Entry 8AB7 (electron microscopy, 3.30 A resolution); this record covers chains N and E of the 20 polymer chains in the assembly.

== Chain N ==
Protein: Cytochrome b
Source organism: Yarrowia lipolytica
Reference sequence: Q9B6D0 (CYB_YARLI); residue numbers follow UniProt; this construct covers 1-385
Chain sequence (385 residues; each row starts with the number of its first residue):
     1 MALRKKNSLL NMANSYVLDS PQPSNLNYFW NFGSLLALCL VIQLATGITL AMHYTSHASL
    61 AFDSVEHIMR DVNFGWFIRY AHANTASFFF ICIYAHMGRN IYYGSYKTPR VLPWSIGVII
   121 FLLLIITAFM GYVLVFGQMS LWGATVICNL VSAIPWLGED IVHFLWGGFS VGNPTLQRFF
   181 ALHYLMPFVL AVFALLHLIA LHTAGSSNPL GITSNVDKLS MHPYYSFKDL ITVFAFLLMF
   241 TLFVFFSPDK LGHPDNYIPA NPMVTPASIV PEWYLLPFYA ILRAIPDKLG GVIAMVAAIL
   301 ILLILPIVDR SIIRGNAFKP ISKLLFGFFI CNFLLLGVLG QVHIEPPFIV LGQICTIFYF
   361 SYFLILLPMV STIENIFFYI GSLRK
Unresolved in the structure: 384-385
Bound ions: heme Fe site 1: His-82, His-183; heme Fe site 2: His-96, His-197
Ligand contacts:
  - Atovaquone (AOQ; 2-[trans-4-(4-chlorophenyl)cyclohexyl]-3-hydroxynaphthalene-1,4-dione): Leu-122, Ile-125, Phe-129, Met-139, Trp-142, Gly-143, Val-146, Ile-147, Ile-269, Pro-271, Leu-275, Phe-278, Tyr-279, Leu-282, Met-295, Ile-299
  - AWB ([(2R,3S,6S,7R,8R)-3-[(3-formamido-2-oxidanyl-phenyl)carbonylamino]-8-hexyl-2,6-dimethyl-4,9-bis(oxidanylidene)-1,5-dioxonan-7-yl] 3-methylbutanoate): Ala-13, Tyr-16, Val-17, Gln-22, Leu-26, Trp-30, Asn-31, Gly-33, Ser-34, Ala-37, Leu-40, Ala-191, Ala-194, Leu-195, Leu-198, Ser-206, Met-221, Tyr-225, Lys-228, Asp-229
  - heme (HEM), molecule 1: Trp-30, Phe-32, Gly-33, Ser-34, Leu-36, Ala-37, Leu-40, Phe-89, Ile-93, His-96, Met-97, Arg-99, Asn-100, Ser-105, Arg-110, Pro-113, Trp-114, Gly-117, Val-118, Ile-120, Phe-121, Leu-190, Ala-194, His-197, Leu-198, Leu-201, Ser-206, Ser-207
  - heme (HEM), molecule 2: Leu-40, Gln-43, Leu-44, Gly-47, Ile-48, Leu-50, Ala-51, Tyr-54, Val-65, Arg-79, His-82, Ala-83, Ala-86, Phe-89, Leu-124, Thr-127, Ala-128, Gly-131, Tyr-132, Leu-134, Val-135, Phe-180, His-183, Tyr-184, Pro-187, Leu-190, Glu-272, Tyr-274
  - 1,2-diacyl-sn-glycero-3-phosphocholine (PC1): Asn-27, Phe-29, Tyr-94, Ala-95, Gly-98, Arg-99, Tyr-102, Tyr-103, Pro-209, Leu-210, Ala-317, Phe-318, Lys-323, Phe-326, Gly-327, Ile-330, Cys-331, Phe-333
  - phosphatidylethanolamine (PTY), molecule 1: Ser-34, Ala-37, Leu-38, Val-41, His-222, Pro-223, Tyr-225, Ser-226, Phe-227, Asp-229, Leu-230, Val-233, Phe-234
  - phosphatidylethanolamine (PTY), molecule 2: Phe-74, Phe-77, Phe-234, Leu-237, Phe-240, Phe-245
Swiss-Prot annotation at these positions:
  - binding site (heme b): His-82, His-96, His-183, His-197
  - binding site (a ubiquinone): His-202

== Chain E ==
Protein: Cytochrome b-c1 complex subunit Rieske, mitochondrial
Source organism: Yarrowia lipolytica
Notes: EC 7.1.1.8
Reference sequence: Q6CI02 (Q6CI02_YARLI); numbering as in UniProt (aligned over 1-225)
Chain sequence (225 residues; each row starts with the number of its first residue):
     1 MSLLRTAAQA VKAPKAYTPL VAAKAFAQTR SVSSQPIGGK STYKIPDFTP YLKKDRNTDA
    61 NRLFSYFMIG SFGMLSAAGA KATVQDFLSN MSASADVLAM AKVEVKLGAI PLGKNVIIKW
   121 RGKPIFIRHR TSEEIEEANE VNVATLRDPQ TDDERVQKPE WLVMIGVCTH LGCVPIGEAG
   181 DFGGWFCPCH GSHYDISGRI RRGPAPLNLE IPEYDFADAE TLVIG
Unresolved in the structure: 1-38, 225
Cystine bridges: Cys-173/Cys-189
Bound ions: 2Fe-2S cluster Fe: Cys-168, His-170, Cys-187, His-190
Ligand contacts:
  - 2Fe-2S cluster (FES): Cys-168, His-170, Leu-171, Gly-172, Cys-173, Cys-187, Cys-189, His-190, Gly-191, Ser-192, Pro-204
  - 1,2-diacyl-sn-glycero-3-phosphocholine (PC1): Tyr-66, Ile-69, Gly-73, Ser-76, Ala-77, Ala-80
  - phosphatidylethanolamine (PTY), molecule 1: Ile-69, Phe-72, Ser-76
  - phosphatidylethanolamine (PTY), molecule 2: Ser-76, Gly-79, Ala-80, Lys-81, Ala-82, Thr-83, Val-84, Gln-85, Asp-86, Phe-87
From the paper describing this entry:
  - binding site for Atovaquone: His-190
  - 2Fe-2S cluster coordination: His-190

== Interface between chain N and chain E ==
Residue-residue contacts - 50 pairs, chain N then chain E:
  Trp-142(N) / Gly-172(E)
  Trp-142(N) / Cys-173(E)  hydrophobic
  Trp-142(N) / Val-174(E)  hydrophobic
  Thr-145(N) / Leu-171(E)
  Thr-145(N) / Gly-172(E)
  Val-146(N) / Leu-171(E)
  Val-146(N) / Cys-173(E)  hydrophobic
  Asn-149(N) / Leu-171(E)  hydrogen bond (side chain-backbone)
  Leu-150(N) / Leu-171(E)  hydrophobic
  Phe-164(N) / Leu-88(E)
  Phe-164(N) / Met-91(E)
  Phe-164(N) / Ser-92(E)
  Gly-167(N) / Met-91(E)
  Gly-167(N) / Ala-93(E)
  Gly-167(N) / Val-97(E)
  Gly-168(N) / Val-97(E)
  Phe-169(N) / Leu-98(E)  hydrophobic
  Phe-169(N) / Met-100(E)  hydrophobic
  Phe-169(N) / Lys-123(E)
  Pro-174(N) / Val-97(E)  hydrophobic
  Arg-178(N) / Met-91(E)  hydrogen bond (side chain-backbone)
  Pro-262(N) / Pro-124(E)
  Pro-262(N) / Val-174(E)
  Met-263(N) / Lys-119(E)
  Met-263(N) / Gly-122(E)
  Met-263(N) / Pro-124(E)  hydrophobic
  Met-263(N) / Val-174(E)
  Val-264(N) / Val-174(E)  hydrophobic
  Thr-265(N) / Cys-173(E)
  Thr-265(N) / Val-174(E)
  Thr-265(N) / Ile-176(E)
  Thr-265(N) / Pro-188(E)
  Pro-266(N) / Pro-188(E)
  Ala-267(N) / Ile-176(E)  hydrophobic
  Ala-267(N) / Pro-188(E)
  Ile-269(N) / Cys-189(E)  hydrophobic
  Tyr-279(N) / Cys-189(E)  hydrogen bond (side chain-backbone)
  Tyr-279(N) / His-190(E)
  Leu-282(N) / His-170(E)
  Leu-282(N) / Leu-171(E)  hydrophobic
  Leu-282(N) / His-190(E)
  Pro-286(N) / Gly-203(E)
  Pro-286(N) / Pro-204(E)
  Lys-288(N) / His-170(E)  hydrogen bond (side chain-backbone)
  Lys-288(N) / Leu-171(E)
  Lys-288(N) / Pro-204(E)
  Ile-344(N) / Pro-188(E)
  Ile-344(N) / Cys-189(E)
  Ile-344(N) / His-190(E)
  Ile-344(N) / Gly-191(E)
Interface residues without a listed pair, chain N (28 interface residues in all): Ser-152, Ser-170, Arg-283, Ile-285, Asp-287
Interface residues without a listed pair, chain E (27 interface residues in all): Ile-117, Arg-121, Arg-147, Pro-206
The authors on this interface:
  - pairs named by the authors: Leu-171(E)/Asn-149(N) (hydrogen bond)

== Summary ==
The interface between chain N and chain E involves 28 residues on one side and 27 on the other, with 4
hydrogen bonds. Polar pairs include Asn-149(N)/Leu-171(E), Arg-178(N)/Met-91(E) and Tyr-279(N)/Cys-189(E). The
authors report a hydrogen bond between Leu-171(E) and Asn-149(N). The paper reports a binding site for
Atovaquone at His-190(E); 2Fe-2S cluster coordination by His-190(E).
Chain N is Cytochrome b and chain E is Cytochrome b-c1 complex subunit Rieske, mitochondrial, both from
Yarrowia lipolytica; the structure, Complex III2 from Yarrowia lipolytica, atovaquone and antimycin A bound,
was determined by electron microscopy, deposited together with 8AB6, 8AB8, 8AB9, 8ABA, 8ABB, 8ABE and 11
further entries.
